Entry 8P75 (electron microscopy, 2.00 A resolution); this record covers chains H and J of the 3 polymer chains in the assembly.

Chain H:
Name: CDK-activating kinase assembly factor MAT1
Source organism: Homo sapiens
Reference sequence: P51948 (MAT1_HUMAN), isoform P51948-1; residues 220-309 here = UniProt positions 220-309
Sequence (93 residues; each row starts with the number of its first residue):
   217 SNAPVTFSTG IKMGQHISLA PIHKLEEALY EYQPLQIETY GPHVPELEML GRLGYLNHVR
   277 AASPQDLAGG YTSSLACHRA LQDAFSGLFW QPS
Unresolved in the structure: 217-243, 309
Sequence notes: expression tag (217-219)

Chain J:
Name: Cyclin-dependent kinase 7
Source organism: Homo sapiens
Notes: EC 2.7.11.22, 2.7.11.23
Reference sequence: P50613 (CDK7_HUMAN); numbering as in UniProt (aligned over 1-346)
Sequence (349 residues; each row starts with the number of its first residue; numbers below 1 keep their minus sign (Ser-2 is residue -2)):
    -2 SNAMALDVKS RAKRYEKLDF LGEGQFATVY KARDKNTNQI VAIKKIKLGH RSEAKDGINR
    58 TALREIKLLQ ELSHPNIIGL LDAFGHKSNI SLVFDFMETD LEVIIKDNSL VLTPSHIKAY
   118 MLMTLQGLEY LHQHWILHRD LKPNNLLLDE NGVLKLADFG LAKSFGSPNR AYTHQVVTRW
   178 YRAPELLFGA RMYGVGVDMW AVGCILAELL LRVPFLPGDS DLDQLTRIFE TLGTPTEEQW
   238 PDMCSLPDYV TFKSFPGIPL HHIFSAAGDD LLDLIQGLFL FNPCARITAT QALKMKYFSN
   298 RPGPTPGCQL PRPNCPVETL KEQSNPALAI KRKRTEALEQ GGLPKKLIF
Unresolved in the structure: -2 to 9, 31-36, 43-51, 311-346
Sequence notes: expression tag (-2 to 0)
Small-molecule neighbours: ICEC0880 (X3Z; (2S,3S)-3-[[7-[(2-bromophenyl)methylamino]-3-propan-2-yl-pyrazolo[1,5-a]pyrimidin-5-yl]amino]butane-1,2,4-triol): Leu18, Gly19, Val26, Ala39, Lys41, Ile75, Phe91, Asp92, Phe93, Met94, Glu95, Thr96, Asp97, Asn141, Asn142, Leu144, Ala154, Asp155
Curated features (UniProtKB/Swiss-Prot):
  - active site: Asp137 (Proton acceptor)
  - binding site (ATP): Leu18 to Val26, Lys41
  - modified residue: Ala2 (N-acetylalanine), Ser7 (Phosphoserine), Ser164 (Phosphoserine), Thr170 (Phosphothreonine), Ser321 (Phosphoserine)
  - mutagenesis: Lys41 (K41A: Total loss of activity; K41M: No effect on interaction with HINT1), Phe91 (F91G: Enhanced capacity to bind ATP analogs), Ser164 (S164A: No mitotic repression of transcriptional activity of the reconstituted TFIIH complex), Thr170 (T170A: Total loss of activity. Total loss of transcriptional activity of the reconstituted TFIIH complex; T170E: No effect on interaction with HINT1)
What the authors report for this chain:
  - binding site for ICEC0880: Met94

How chain H and chain J interact:
Residue-residue contacts (46):
  Leu245(H) - Ser296(J)
  Leu245(H) - Arg298(J)
  Leu245(H) - Gly300(J)
  Tyr246(H) - Leu119(J)  hydrophobic
  Tyr246(H) - Gln123(J)
  Tyr246(H) - Leu290(J)
  Tyr246(H) - Phe295(J)
  Tyr246(H) - Ser296(J)
  Tyr248(H) - Glu126(J)  hydrogen bond
  Tyr248(H) - Thr287(J)
  Tyr248(H) - Leu290(J)  hydrophobic
  Tyr248(H) - Lys291(J)
  Leu251(H) - Tyr127(J)  hydrophobic
  Ile253(H) - Gln130(J)
  Ile253(H) - His131(J)
  Arg276(H) - Pro165(J)
  Pro280(H) - Asp239(J)
  Pro280(H) - Ser242(J)  hydrogen bond (backbone-side chain)
  Gln281(H) - Ser242(J)
  Asp282(H) - Met189(J)
  Leu283(H) - Cys281(J)
  Ala284(H) - Trp237(J)  hydrogen bond (backbone-side chain)
  Ala284(H) - Asp239(J)
  Ala284(H) - Ser242(J)
  Ala284(H) - Leu243(J)  hydrophobic
  Ala284(H) - Pro280(J)
  Gly285(H) - Glu182(J)
  Gly285(H) - Ala187(J)
  Gly285(H) - Met189(J)
  Gly285(H) - Tyr190(J)
  Gly285(H) - Pro280(J)
  Gly286(H) - Pro280(J)
  Gly286(H) - Cys281(J)
  Tyr287(H) - Gly163(J)
  Tyr287(H) - Ser164(J)
  Tyr287(H) - Pro165(J)
  Tyr287(H) - Met189(J)  hydrophobic
  Thr288(H) - Cys281(J)
  Leu291(H) - Trp132(J)
  Ala292(H) - Gly163(J)
  Ala292(H) - Pro165(J)
  His294(H) - Trp132(J)
  Arg295(H) - Trp132(J)
  Arg295(H) - Ser161(J)
  Arg295(H) - Phe162(J)
  Gln298(H) - Trp132(J)  hydrogen bond
Other interface residues (no listed pair), chain H (21 interface residues in all): Ala244
Other interface residues (no listed pair), chain J (33 interface residues in all): Gly191, Met240, Asn279, Pro301

Overview:
21 residues of chain H and 33 residues of chain J are in contact, with 4 hydrogen bonds. Polar pairs include
Tyr248(H)-Glu126(J), Pro280(H)-Ser242(J) and Ala284(H)-Trp237(J). Bound to chain J: ICEC0880. Curated
annotation (UniProt) lists active-site residue Asp137(J), 10 ATP-binding residues and 4 mutagenesis sites on
chain J. The paper reports a binding site for ICEC0880 at Met94(J).
Chain H is CDK-activating kinase assembly factor MAT1 and chain J is Cyclin-dependent kinase 7, both from Homo
sapiens; the structure, Cryo-EM structure of CAK in complex with inhibitor ICEC0880 (ring-down conformation),
was determined by electron microscopy (same publication as 8ORM, 8P6V, 8P6W, 8P6X, 8P6Y, 8P6Z and 11 further
entries).
